Entry 4ZB0 (X-ray diffraction, 2.00 A resolution); this record covers chains A and B.

Chain A (and B):
Molecule: Xylose isomerase
From: Streptomyces rubiginosus
Notes: EC 5.3.1.5; chain B of this document is another copy of the same molecule, construct and numbering; everything in this record applies to it too
UniProt: P24300 (XYLA_STRRU); residue numbers follow UniProt; this construct covers 2-388
Amino-acid sequence (387 residues; each row starts with the number of its first residue):
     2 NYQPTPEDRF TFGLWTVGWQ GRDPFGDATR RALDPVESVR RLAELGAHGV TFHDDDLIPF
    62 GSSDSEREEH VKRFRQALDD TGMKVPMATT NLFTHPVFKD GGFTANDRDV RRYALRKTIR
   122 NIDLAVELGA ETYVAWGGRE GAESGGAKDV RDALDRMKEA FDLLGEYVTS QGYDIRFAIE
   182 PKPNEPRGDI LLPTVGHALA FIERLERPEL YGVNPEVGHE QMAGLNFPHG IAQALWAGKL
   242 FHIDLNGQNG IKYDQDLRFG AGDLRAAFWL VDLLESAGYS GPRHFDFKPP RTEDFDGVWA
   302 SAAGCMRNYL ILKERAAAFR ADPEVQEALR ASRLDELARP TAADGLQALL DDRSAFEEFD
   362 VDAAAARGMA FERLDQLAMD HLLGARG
Ion coordination: Mn2+ site 1: H71, E359; Mn2+ site 2: D80 (shared with D150(B) of chain B); Mn2+ site 3: E181, E217, D245, D287 (together with alpha-D-glucopyranose); Mn2+ site 4: E217, H220, D255, D257
Residues lining bound ligands:
  - beta-D-fructofuranose (FRU), molecule 1: W20, D24, P25, Y254, D255, Q256, D257, K289, P291
  - beta-D-fructofuranose (FRU), molecule 2: N107, D108, R109, D110
  - alpha-D-glucopyranose (GLC): W16, H54, T90, F94, V135, W137, E181, E217, H220, D245, D287
UniProt features mapped onto this chain:
  - active site: H54, D57
  - binding site (Mg(2+)): E181, E217, H220, D245, D255, D257, D287

How chain A and chain B interact:
Contacting residue pairs (192):
  H96(A) - V362(B)
  P97(A) - A366(B)  hydrophobic
  V98(A) - V362(B)  hydrophobic
  V98(A) - A365(B)  hydrophobic
  V98(A) - A366(B)
  K100(A) - A365(B)
  K100(A) - A366(B)  hydrogen bond (side chain-backbone)
  K100(A) - R368(B)  hydrogen bond (side chain-backbone)
  D101(A) - M370(B)
  D101(A) - F372(B)
  T105(A) - L338(B)
  N107(A) - S333(B)  hydrogen bond (side chain-backbone)
  N107(A) - R334(B)
  N107(A) - L335(B)
  N107(A) - E337(B)
  N107(A) - L338(B)  hydrogen bond (backbone-backbone)
  N107(A) - F372(B)
  D108(A) - R334(B)  salt bridge
  D108(A) - R368(B)  salt bridge
  R109(A) - P341(B)  hydrogen bond (side chain-backbone)
  R109(A) - T342(B)  hydrogen bond (side chain-backbone)
  D110(A) - F360(B)
  D110(A) - R368(B)  salt bridge
  R112(A) - E337(B)  hydrogen bond (side chain-backbone)
  R112(A) - L338(B)
  R112(A) - R340(B)  hydrogen bond (side chain-backbone)
  R112(A) - T342(B)  hydrogen bond
  R113(A) - T342(B)  hydrogen bond (side chain-backbone)
  R113(A) - A343(B)
  R113(A) - D345(B)  salt bridge
  R113(A) - L350(B)
  R113(A) - D353(B)  salt bridge
  Y114(A) - A356(B)
  Y114(A) - F357(B)  hydrophobic
  Y114(A) - F360(B)  hydrophobic
  L116(A) - T342(B)
  R117(A) - L350(B)  hydrogen bond (side chain-backbone)
  R117(A) - L351(B)  hydrogen bond (side chain-backbone)
  R117(A) - D353(B)  hydrogen bond (side chain-backbone)
  R117(A) - F357(B)
  R117(A) - E358(B)  salt bridge
  I120(A) - L351(B)  hydrophobic
  R121(A) - F357(B)
  S145(A) - D376(B)
  G146(A) - W270(B)
  G147(A) - W270(B)
  G147(A) - L335(B)
  G147(A) - L375(B)
  A148(A) - L335(B)
  A148(A) - F372(B)  hydrophobic
  D150(A) - L335(B)
  D150(A) - L338(B)
  V151(A) - H230(B)
  V151(A) - A233(B)  hydrophobic
  R152(A) - A233(B)
  R152(A) - W237(B)
  R152(A) - A278(B)
  D153(A) - L338(B)
  D153(A) - A339(B)
  L155(A) - Q234(B)
  L155(A) - W237(B)
  D156(A) - W237(B)  hydrogen bond
  R157(A) - L338(B)  hydrogen bond (side chain-backbone)
  R157(A) - A339(B)
  R157(A) - R340(B)
  R157(A) - P341(B)
  R157(A) - T342(B)
  E160(A) - P341(B)
  E160(A) - T342(B)  hydrogen bond (side chain-backbone)
  E160(A) - A343(B)  hydrogen bond (side chain-backbone)
  E160(A) - A344(B)
  L164(A) - A343(B)  hydrophobic
  L164(A) - L347(B)
  E167(A) - L347(B)
  Y168(A) - L347(B)
  D190(A) - N227(B)  hydrogen bond
  D190(A) - H230(B)
  L193(A) - Q234(B)
  T195(A) - H198(B)
  G197(A) - G197(B)
  G197(A) - H198(B)
  G197(A) - A201(B)
  H198(A) - T195(B)
  H198(A) - G197(B)
  H198(A) - L226(B)
  H198(A) - Q234(B)  hydrogen bond (backbone-side chain)
  L200(A) - A201(B)  hydrophobic
  A201(A) - G197(B)
  A201(A) - L200(B)  hydrophobic
  A201(A) - A201(B)
  A201(A) - Q234(B)
  F202(A) - W237(B)  hydrophobic
  E204(A) - E204(B)
  E204(A) - R205(B)  salt bridge
  R205(A) - E204(B)  salt bridge
  R205(A) - W237(B)
  R205(A) - A238(B)  hydrogen bond (side chain-backbone)
  R205(A) - K240(B)
  A224(A) - A224(B)
  N227(A) - D190(B)  hydrogen bond
  H230(A) - V151(B)
  H230(A) - D190(B)
  A233(A) - V151(B)  hydrophobic
  A233(A) - R152(B)
  Q234(A) - L155(B)
  Q234(A) - L193(B)
  Q234(A) - H198(B)  hydrogen bond (side chain-backbone)
  Q234(A) - A201(B)
  Q234(A) - F202(B)
  W237(A) - R152(B)
  W237(A) - L155(B)
  W237(A) - D156(B)  hydrogen bond
  W237(A) - F202(B)  hydrophobic
  W237(A) - R205(B)
  A238(A) - R205(B)  hydrogen bond (backbone-side chain)
  K240(A) - R205(B)
  I252(A) - I252(B)  hydrophobic
  W270(A) - G146(B)
  W270(A) - G147(B)
  A278(A) - R152(B)
  S333(A) - N107(B)  hydrogen bond (backbone-side chain)
  R334(A) - N107(B)
  R334(A) - D108(B)  salt bridge
  L335(A) - N107(B)
  L335(A) - G147(B)
  L335(A) - A148(B)
  L335(A) - D150(B)
  E337(A) - N107(B)
  E337(A) - D108(B)
  E337(A) - R109(B)  hydrogen bond (side chain-backbone)
  E337(A) - R112(B)  hydrogen bond (backbone-side chain)
  L338(A) - T105(B)
  L338(A) - A106(B)
  L338(A) - N107(B)
  L338(A) - R112(B)
  L338(A) - K149(B)
  L338(A) - D150(B)
  L338(A) - D153(B)
  L338(A) - R157(B)  hydrogen bond (backbone-side chain)
  A339(A) - D153(B)
  A339(A) - R157(B)  hydrogen bond (backbone-side chain)
  R340(A) - R112(B)  hydrogen bond (backbone-side chain)
  R340(A) - R157(B)  hydrogen bond (backbone-side chain)
  P341(A) - R109(B)  hydrogen bond (backbone-side chain)
  P341(A) - R112(B)
  P341(A) - R157(B)
  P341(A) - E160(B)
  T342(A) - R109(B)  hydrogen bond (backbone-side chain)
  T342(A) - R112(B)  hydrogen bond
  T342(A) - R113(B)  hydrogen bond (backbone-side chain)
  T342(A) - L116(B)
  T342(A) - R157(B)
  T342(A) - E160(B)  hydrogen bond (backbone-side chain)
  A343(A) - R113(B)
  A343(A) - E160(B)  hydrogen bond (backbone-side chain)
  A343(A) - L164(B)  hydrophobic
  A344(A) - E160(B)
  D345(A) - R113(B)  salt bridge
  L347(A) - L164(B)  hydrophobic
  L347(A) - E167(B)
  L347(A) - Y168(B)  hydrophobic
  L350(A) - R113(B)
  L350(A) - R117(B)  hydrogen bond (backbone-side chain)
  L351(A) - R117(B)  hydrogen bond (backbone-side chain)
  L351(A) - I120(B)  hydrophobic
  D353(A) - R113(B)  salt bridge
  D353(A) - R117(B)  hydrogen bond (backbone-side chain)
  A356(A) - Y114(B)
  F357(A) - Y114(B)  hydrophobic
  F357(A) - R117(B)
  F357(A) - K118(B)
  F357(A) - R121(B)
  E358(A) - R117(B)  salt bridge
  F360(A) - D110(B)
  F360(A) - Y114(B)  hydrophobic
  V362(A) - H96(B)
  V362(A) - V98(B)  hydrophobic
  A365(A) - V98(B)  hydrophobic
  A365(A) - K100(B)
  A366(A) - P97(B)  hydrophobic
  A366(A) - V98(B)
  A366(A) - K100(B)  hydrogen bond (backbone-side chain)
  R368(A) - K100(B)  hydrogen bond (backbone-side chain)
  R368(A) - D108(B)  salt bridge
  R368(A) - D110(B)  salt bridge
  M370(A) - D101(B)
  M370(A) - D108(B)
  F372(A) - D101(B)
  F372(A) - N107(B)
  F372(A) - A148(B)  hydrophobic
  L375(A) - G147(B)
  D376(A) - S145(B)
Interface residues without a listed pair, chain A (99 interface residues in all): F61, A106, V111, K118, K149, A154, K159, S171, P184, L192, P194, G225, L226, L236, L274, L330, A349, D363
Interface residues without a listed pair, chain B (99 interface residues in all): F61, V111, A154, K159, S171, P184, L192, P194, G225, L236, L274, L330, G346, D363

Summary:
Chain A and chain B each contribute 99 residues to their interface; the contacts include 42 hydrogen bonds and
14 salt bridges. Polar pairs include D108(A)-R334(B), D108(A)-R368(B) and D110(A)-R368(B). Ligands of chain A:
alpha-D-glucopyranose and beta-D-fructofuranose.
Chain A and chain B are both Xylose isomerase (Streptomyces rubiginosus); the structure, A dehydrated form of
glucose isomerase collected at room temperature, was determined by X-ray diffraction (same publication as
4ZB2, 4ZB5 and 4ZBC).
